PDB entry 1XNS | X-ray diffraction, 2.80 A resolution | chains C and A of the 4 polymer chains in the assembly

[Chain C]
Molecule: loxP DNA
Sequence (35 nucleotides; numbered 1 to 35; the number before each row is that of its first residue):
     1 TATAACTTCG TATAATGTAT GCTATACGAA GTTAT

[Chain A]
Protein: Recombinase CRE
Organism: Enterobacteria phage P1
Reference sequence: P06956 (RECR_BPP1); numbering as in UniProt (aligned over 20-343)
Sequence (324 residues; numbered 20 to 343; the number before each row is that of its first residue):
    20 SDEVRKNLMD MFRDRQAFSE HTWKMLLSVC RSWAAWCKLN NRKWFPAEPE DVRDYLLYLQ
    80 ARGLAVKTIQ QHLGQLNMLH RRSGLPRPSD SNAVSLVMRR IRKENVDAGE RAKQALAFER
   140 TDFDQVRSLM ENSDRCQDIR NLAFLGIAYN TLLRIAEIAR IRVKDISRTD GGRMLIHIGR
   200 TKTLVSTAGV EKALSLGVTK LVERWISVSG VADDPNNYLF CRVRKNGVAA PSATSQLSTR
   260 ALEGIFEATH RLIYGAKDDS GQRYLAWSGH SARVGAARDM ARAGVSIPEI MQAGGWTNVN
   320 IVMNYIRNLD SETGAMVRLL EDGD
Disordered / not traced: 342-343
Swiss-Prot annotation at these positions:
  - active site: Arg173, His289, Arg292, Trp315, Tyr324 (O-(3'-phospho-DNA)-tyrosine intermediate)

[How chain C and chain A interact]
Residue-residue contacts - 36 pairs, chain C then chain A:
  DG21(C) - Arg100(A)  salt bridge to the phosphate
  DG21(C) - Arg106(A)  salt bridge to the phosphate
  DC22(C) - Thr41(A)  sugar contact
  DC22(C) - Met97(A)  phosphate contact
  DT23(C) - Phe37(A)  phosphate contact
  DT23(C) - Ser38(A)  hydrogen bond to the phosphate
  DT23(C) - Thr41(A)  hydrogen bond to the phosphate
  DT23(C) - Gln90(A)  hydrogen bond to the base
  DT23(C) - Gln94(A)  base contact
  DA24(C) - Ser38(A)  hydrogen bond to the phosphate
  DA24(C) - His40(A)  salt bridge to the phosphate
  DA24(C) - Met44(A)  base contact
  DA24(C) - Lys201(A)  phosphate contact
  DT25(C) - His40(A)  base contact
  DT25(C) - Arg173(A)  phosphate contact
  DT25(C) - Ile174(A)  hydrogen bond to the phosphate
  DT25(C) - Ala175(A)  hydrogen bond to the phosphate
  DT25(C) - Glu262(A)  sugar contact
  DT25(C) - His289(A)  sugar contact
  DA26(C) - Glu262(A)  phosphate contact
  DA26(C) - Arg282(A)  hydrogen bond to the base
  DA26(C) - Tyr283(A)  sugar contact
  DA26(C) - Ser287(A)  hydrogen bond to the phosphate
  DA26(C) - Gly288(A)  hydrogen bond to the phosphate
  DA26(C) - His289(A)  hydrogen bond to the phosphate
  DC27(C) - Arg259(A)  base contact
  DC27(C) - Glu262(A)  base contact
  DC27(C) - Arg282(A)  phosphate contact
  DC27(C) - Tyr283(A)  hydrogen bond to the phosphate
  DC27(C) - Ser287(A)  phosphate contact
  DG28(C) - Arg259(A)  hydrogen bond to the base
  DG28(C) - Lys276(A)  salt bridge to the phosphate
  DA29(C) - Arg259(A)  base contact
  DA34(C) - Arg243(A)  phosphate contact
  DT35(C) - Lys244(A)  hydrogen bond to the base
  DT35(C) - Asn245(A)  hydrogen bond to the phosphate
Interface residues without a listed pair, chain A (29 interface residues in all): Ala36, Arg101, Thr258, Trp286

[In short]
11 residues of chain C face 29 of chain A across their interface, with 14 hydrogen bonds and 4 salt bridges.
Polar pairs include DT23(C)-Gln90(A), DA26(C)-Arg282(A) and DG28(C)-Arg259(A). From UniProt: 5 active-site
residues on chain A.
Here chain C is loxP DNA and chain A is Recombinase CRE (Enterobacteria phage P1). Entry 1XNS (Peptide trapped
Holliday junction intermediate in Cre-loxP recombination) was determined by X-ray diffraction, deposited
together with 1XO0.
